Entry 8U4E (electron microscopy, 4.20 A resolution (low resolution: residue-level contacts below are approximate; hydrogen-bond / salt-bridge calls are withheld)); this record covers chains A and C of the 5 polymer chains in the assembly.

== Chain A ==
Protein: Insulin receptor
Organism: Homo sapiens
UniProt: P06213 (INSR_HUMAN); residues -26 to 1355 here correspond to UniProt positions 1-1382 (UniProt number = residue number + 27)
Sequence (1382 residues; row label = number of the first residue in the row; numbers below 1 keep their minus sign (Met-26 is residue -26)):
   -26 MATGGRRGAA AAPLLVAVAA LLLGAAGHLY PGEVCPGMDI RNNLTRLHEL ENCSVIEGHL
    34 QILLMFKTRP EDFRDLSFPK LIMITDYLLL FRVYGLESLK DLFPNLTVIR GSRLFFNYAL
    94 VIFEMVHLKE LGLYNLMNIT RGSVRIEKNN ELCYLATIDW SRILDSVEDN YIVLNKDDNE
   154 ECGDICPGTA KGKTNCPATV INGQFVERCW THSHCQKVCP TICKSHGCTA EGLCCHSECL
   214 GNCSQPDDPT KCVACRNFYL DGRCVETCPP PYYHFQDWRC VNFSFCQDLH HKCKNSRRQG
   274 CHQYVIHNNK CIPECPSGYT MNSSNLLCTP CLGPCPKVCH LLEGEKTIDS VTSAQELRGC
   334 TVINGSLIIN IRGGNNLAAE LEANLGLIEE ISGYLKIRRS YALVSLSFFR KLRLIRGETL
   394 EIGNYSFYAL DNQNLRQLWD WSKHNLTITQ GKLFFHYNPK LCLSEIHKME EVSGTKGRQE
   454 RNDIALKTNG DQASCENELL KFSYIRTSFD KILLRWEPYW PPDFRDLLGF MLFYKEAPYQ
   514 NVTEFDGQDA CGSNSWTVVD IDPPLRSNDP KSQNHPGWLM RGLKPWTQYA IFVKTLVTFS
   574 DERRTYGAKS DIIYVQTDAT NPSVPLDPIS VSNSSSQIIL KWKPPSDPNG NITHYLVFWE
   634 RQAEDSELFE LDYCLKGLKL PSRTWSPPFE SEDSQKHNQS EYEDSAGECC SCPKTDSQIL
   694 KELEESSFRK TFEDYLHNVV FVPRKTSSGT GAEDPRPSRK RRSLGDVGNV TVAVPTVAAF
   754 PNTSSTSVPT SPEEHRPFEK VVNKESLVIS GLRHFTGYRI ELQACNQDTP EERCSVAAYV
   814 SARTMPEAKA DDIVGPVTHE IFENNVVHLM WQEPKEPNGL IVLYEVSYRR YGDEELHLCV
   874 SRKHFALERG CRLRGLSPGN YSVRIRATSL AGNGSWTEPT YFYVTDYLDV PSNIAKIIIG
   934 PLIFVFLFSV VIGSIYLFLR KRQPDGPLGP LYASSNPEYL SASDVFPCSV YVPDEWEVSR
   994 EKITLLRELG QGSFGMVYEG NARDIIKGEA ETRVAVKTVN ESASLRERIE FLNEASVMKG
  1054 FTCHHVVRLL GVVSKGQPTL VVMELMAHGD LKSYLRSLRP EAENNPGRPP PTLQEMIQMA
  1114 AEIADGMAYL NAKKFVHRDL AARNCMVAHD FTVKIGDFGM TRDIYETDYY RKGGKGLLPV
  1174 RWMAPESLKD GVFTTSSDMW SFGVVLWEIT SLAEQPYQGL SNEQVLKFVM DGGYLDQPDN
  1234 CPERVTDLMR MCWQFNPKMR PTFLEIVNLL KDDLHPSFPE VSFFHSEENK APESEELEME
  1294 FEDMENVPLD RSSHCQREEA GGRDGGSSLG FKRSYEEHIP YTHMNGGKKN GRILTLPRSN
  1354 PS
Disordered / not traced: -26 to 2, 153-178, 271-273, 315-316, 347-350, 523-526, 542-544, 574-576, 657-690, 719-767, 918-1355
Disulfides: Cys8-Cys26, Cys192-Cys201, Cys196-Cys207, Cys208-Cys216, Cys212-Cys225, Cys228-Cys237, Cys241-Cys253, Cys259-Cys284, Cys266-Cys274, Cys288-Cys301, Cys304-Cys308, Cys312-Cys333, Cys435-Cys468, Cys647-Cys872, Cys798-Cys807
UniProt features mapped onto this chain:
  - region: Glu706 to Phe714 (Insulin-binding), Tyr972 (Important for interaction with IRS1, SHC1 and STAT5B), Tyr1334 to Met1337 (PIK3R1-binding)
  - active site: Asp1132 (Proton donor/acceptor)
  - binding site (ATP): Ser1006, Lys1030, Glu1077 to Asp1083, Arg1136, Asn1137, Asp1150
  - site: Phe39 (Insulin-binding)
  - modified residue: Ser373 (Phosphoserine), Tyr374 (Phosphotyrosine), Ser380 (Phosphoserine), Tyr965 (Phosphotyrosine), Tyr972 (Phosphotyrosine), Tyr984 (Phosphotyrosine), Cys1056 (S-nitrosocysteine), Tyr1158 (Phosphotyrosine), Tyr1162 (Phosphotyrosine), Tyr1163 (Phosphotyrosine), Tyr1328 (Phosphotyrosine), Tyr1334 (Phosphotyrosine)
  - glycosylation (N-linked (GlcNAc...) asparagine): Asn16, Asn25, Asn78, Asn111, Asn215, Asn255, Asn295, Asn337, Asn397, Asn418, Asn514, Asn606, Asn624, Asn671, Asn742, Asn755, Asn893, Asn906
  - cross-link: Lys1052 (Glycyl lysine isopeptide (Lys-Gly) (interchain with G-Cter in ubiquitin))
From the paper describing this entry:
  - mutagenesis - E316A, E318A, D322A: unchanged signaling in response to IGF2
  - mutagenesis - E316A/E318A/D322A, K484E/L552A, R539A: decreased signaling in response to IGF2
  - mutagenesis - E316A/E318A/D322A, R539A: unchanged signaling in response to insulin
  - mutagenesis - N594A, N594E, N594R: increased signaling in response to IGF2
  - mutagenesis - N594A, N594E, N594R: increased signaling in response to insulin

== Chain C ==
Protein: Insulin-like growth factor II
Organism: Homo sapiens
UniProt: P01344 (IGF2_HUMAN); residues -23 to 156 here correspond to UniProt positions 1-180 (UniProt number = residue number + 24)
Sequence (180 residues; numbered -23 to 156; the number before each row is that of its first residue; numbers below 1 keep their minus sign (Met-23 is residue -23)):
   -23 MGIPMGKSML VLLTFLAFAS CCIAAYRPSE TLCGGELVDT LQFVCGDRGF YFSRPASRVS
    37 RRSRGIVEEC CFRSCDLALL ETYCATPAKS ERDVSTPPTV LPDNFPRYPV GKFFQYDTWK
    97 QSTQRLRRGL PALLRARRGH VLAKELEAFR EAKRHRPLIA LPTQDPAHGG APPEMASNRK
Disordered / not traced: -23 to 7, 30-42, 63-156
Disulfides: Cys9-Cys47, Cys21-Cys60, Cys46-Cys51
UniProt features mapped onto this chain:
  - region: Ala1 to Phe28 (B), Ser29 to Arg40 (C), Gly41 to Ala61 (A), Thr62 to Glu67 (D)
  - site (Important for interaction with integrin): Arg24, Arg34, Arg37, Arg38
  - glycosylation (O-linked (GalNAc...) threonine): Thr72, Thr75, Thr139
From the paper describing this entry:
  - mutagenesis - R37A/R38A: decreased signaling in response to IR
  - mutagenesis - E12A, E12A/R37A/R38A, V43E: decreased signaling with Insulin receptor (chain A)
  - mutagenesis - F19A/L53A, R37A, R37A/R38A, R38A: unchanged signaling with Insulin receptor (chain A)
  - mutagenesis - F19A/L53A, R37A/R38A: decreased co-localization with Insulin receptor (chain A)
  - mutagenesis - R30A: increased signaling with Insulin receptor (chain A)
  - mutagenesis - R30A: increased binding to IR-B
  - mutagenesis - R30A: increased binding to IR-A
  - mutagenesis - F19A/L53A, R37A/R38A, V43E: decreased growth in response to cell viability and growth

== How chain A and chain C interact ==
Contacting residue pairs (11; chain A residue first):
  Arg479(A) - Phe19(C)
  Arg479(A) - Val20(C)
  Ser481(A) - Phe19(C)
  Lys484(A) - Phe19(C)
  Leu486(A) - Phe19(C)
  Asp535(A) - Asp52(C)
  Trp551(A) - Asp52(C)
  Trp551(A) - Leu53(C)
  Leu552(A) - Phe19(C)
  Leu552(A) - Leu53(C)
  Arg554(A) - Leu8(C)
Interface residues without a listed pair, chain A (12 interface residues in all): Ile485, Arg488, Pro549, Gly550
Interface residues without a listed pair, chain C (7 interface residues in all): Cys51, Glu57
Interface features reported in the paper:
  - hot spots on chain C (mutagenesis) - R30A: increased binding to IR-B

== Summary ==
The interface between chain A and chain C involves 12 residues on one side and 7 on the other. From the paper:
E316A/E318A/D322A, K484E/L552A and R539A of chain A reduce signaling in response to IGF2; N594A, N594E and
N594R of chain A increase signaling in response to IGF2; 17 substitutions were tested in all.
Chain A is Insulin receptor and chain C is Insulin-like growth factor II, both from Homo sapiens; the
structure, Cryo-EM structure of long form insulin receptor (IR-B) with three IGF2 bound, asymmetric
conformation, was determined by electron microscopy (same publication as 8U4B, 8U4C, 8VJB and 8VJC).
